Entry 6PW9 (electron microscopy, 4.03 A resolution (low resolution: residue-level contacts below are approximate; hydrogen-bond / salt-bridge calls are withheld)); this record covers chains A and C of the 4 polymer chains in the assembly.

== Chain A ==
Name: N-alpha-acetyltransferase 50
Source organism: Homo sapiens
Notes: EC 2.3.1.258, 2.3.1.-
Reference sequence: Q9GZZ1 (NAA50_HUMAN); residues 1-169 here = UniProt positions 1-169
Amino-acid sequence (169 residues; numbered 1 to 169; the number before each row is that of its first residue):
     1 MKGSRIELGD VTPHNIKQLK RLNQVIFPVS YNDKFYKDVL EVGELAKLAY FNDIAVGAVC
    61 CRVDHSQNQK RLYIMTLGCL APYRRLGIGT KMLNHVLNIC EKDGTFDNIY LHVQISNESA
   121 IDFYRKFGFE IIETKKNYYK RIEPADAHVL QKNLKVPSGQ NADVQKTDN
Not modelled in the structure: 156-169
UniProt features mapped onto this chain:
  - active site: Tyr-73, His-112
  - binding site (substrate): Tyr-31, Met-75, Tyr-138 to Arg-141
  - binding site (CoA): Asn-117 to Lys-126
  - modified residue: Thr-12 (Phosphothreonine), Lys-34 (N6-acetyllysine), Lys-37 (N6-acetyllysine), Tyr-110 (Phosphotyrosine), Lys-140 (N6-acetyllysine)
  - mutagenesis: Glu-7 (E7A: Restores the acetylation activity of the NatA complex), Phe-27 (F27A: Abolishes N-alpha-acetyltransferase activity), Pro-28 (P28A: Strongly decreased N-alpha-acetyltransferase activity), Val-29 (V29A: Strongly decreased N-alpha-acetyltransferase activity), Tyr-31 (Y31A: Abolishes N-alpha-acetyltransferase activity), Lys-34 to Lys-37 (Decreased acetylation; when associated with A-140), Phe-35 (F35A: Abolishes N-alpha-acetyltransferase activity), Asp-53 (D53A: Restores the acetylation activity of the NatA complex), Tyr-73 (Y73A/F: Abolishes N-alpha-acetyltransferase activity), Met-75 (M75A: Reduces N-alpha-acetyltransferase activity), Arg-84 (R84A: Strongly decreased N-alpha-acetyltransferase activity), His-112 (H112A/F: Abolishes N-alpha-acetyltransferase activity), 5 further mutagenesis entries in UniProt
From the paper describing this entry:
  - mutagenesis - Y73F, Y138A, Y139A: abolished catalytic activity
  - mutagenesis - E7A, E7A/D53A, D53A: decreased catalytic activity (hNatA activity)

== Chain C ==
Name: N-alpha-acetyltransferase 10
Source organism: Homo sapiens
Notes: EC 2.3.1.255
Reference sequence: P41227 (NAA10_HUMAN); residue numbers follow UniProt; this construct covers 1-235
Amino-acid sequence (236 residues; row label = number of the first residue in the row; numbering starts at 0):
     0 XMNIRNARPE DLMNMQHCNL LCLPENYQMK YYFYHGLSWP QLSYIAEDEN GKIVGYVLAK
    60 MEEDPDDVPH GHITSLAVKR SHRRLGLAQK LMDQASRAMI ENFNAKYVSL HVRKSNRAAL
   120 HLYSNTLNFQ ISEVEPKYYA DGEDAYAMKR DLTQMADELR RHLELKEKGR HVVLGAIENK
   180 VESKGNSPPS SGEACREEKG LAAEDSGGDS KDLSEVSETT ESTDVKDSSE ASDSAS
Not modelled in the structure: 161-235
Construct notes: acetylation (0)
Modified / non-standard residues: ACE (acetyl group) at position 0
UniProt features mapped onto this chain:
  - modified residue: Met-1 (N-acetylmethionine), Lys-136 (N6-acetyllysine), Ser-182 (Phosphoserine), Ser-186 (Phosphoserine), Ser-205 (Phosphoserine), Ser-209 (Phosphoserine), Ser-213 (Phosphoserine), Ser-216 (Phosphoserine)
  - natural variant: Ser-37 (S37P: In NATD), Tyr-43 (Y43S: In NATD), Arg-83 (R83H: In NATD)
  - mutagenesis: Lys-136 (K136R: Loss of its ability to acetylate HSPA1A and HSPA1B), Ser-209 (S209A: Abolishes phosphorylation by IKKB and reduces cell growth)
Ligand contacts:
  - acetyl coenzyme A (ACO): Leu-22, Thr-73, Ser-74, Leu-75, Val-77, Lys-78, Arg-79, Arg-82, Arg-83, Leu-84, Gly-85, Leu-86, Ala-87, Gln-88, His-110, Val-111, Ala-117, Ala-118, His-120, Leu-121, Tyr-122, Thr-125, Tyr-138
  - inositol hexakisphosphate (IHP): His-16, Leu-20, Lys-51, Lys-78, His-81
From the paper describing this entry:
  - conformationally variable residues: Arg-83, Arg-116
  - disease-associated variants - R83H: decreased catalytic activity (citing earlier work)

== Chain A / chain C interface ==
Residue-residue contacts (5):
  Leu-8(A) / Arg-116(C)
  Gly-9(A) / Arg-116(C)
  His-14(A) / Glu-142(C)
  Tyr-50(A) / Arg-116(C)
  Asp-53(A) / Arg-83(C)
Also at the interface, not in a pair above, chain C (4 interface residues in all): Ser-114
The authors on this interface:
  - pairs named by the authors: Asp-53(A)/Arg-83(C)

== Summary ==
5 residues of chain A face 4 of chain C across their interface. The paper describes a contact between
Asp-53(A) and Arg-83(C). Chain C binds inositol hexakisphosphate and acetyl coenzyme A. The paper reports that
Y73F, Y138A and Y139A of chain A abolish catalytic activity; conformational variability at Arg-83(C) and
Arg-116(C); 7 substitutions were tested in all.
Chain A is N-alpha-acetyltransferase 50 and chain C is N-alpha-acetyltransferase 10, both from Homo sapiens;
the structure, Cryo-EM structure of human NatE/HYPK complex, was determined by electron microscopy together
with 6PPL from the same study.
